PDB entry 2OTJ | X-ray diffraction, 2.90 A resolution | chains 0 and 1 of the 31 polymer chains in the assembly

== Chain 0 ==
Molecule: 23S ribosomal RNA
Source organism: Haloarcula marismortui
Sequence (2922 nucleotides; each row starts with the number of its first residue):
     2 UUGGCUACUA UGCCAGCUGG UGGAUUGCUC GGCUCAGGCG CUGAUGAAGG ACGUGCCAAG
    62 CUGCGAUAAG CCAUGGGGAG CCGCACGGAG GCGAAGAACC AUGGAUUUCC GAAUGAGAAU
   122 CUCUCUAACA AUUGCUUCGC GCAAUGAGGA ACCCCGAGAA CUGAAACAUC UCAGUAUCGG
   182 GAGGAACAGA AAACGCAAUG UGAUGUCGUU AGUAACCGCG AGUGAACGCG AUACAGCCCA
   242 AACCGAAGCC CUCACGGGCA AUGUGGUGUC AGGGCUACCU CUCAUCAGCC GACCGUCUCG
   302 ACGAAGUCUC UUGGAACAGA GCGUGAUACA GGGUGACAAC CCCGUACUCG AGACCAGUAC
   362 GACGUGCGGU AGUGCCAGAG UAGCGGGGGU UGGAUAUCCC UCGCGAAUAA CGCAGGCAUC
   422 GACUGCGAAG GCUAAACACA ACCUGAGACC GAUAGUGAAC AAGUAGUGUG AACGAACGCU
   482 GCAAAGUACC CUCAGAAGGG AGGCGAAAUA GAGCAUGAAA UCAGUUGGCG AUCGAGCGAC
   542 AGGGCAUACA AGGUCCCUCG ACGAAUGACC GACGCGCGAG CGUCCAGUAA GACUCACGGG
   602 AAGCCGAUGU UCUGUCGUAC GUUUUGAAAA ACGAGCCAGG GAGUGUGUCU GCAUGGCAAG
   662 UCUAACCGGA GUAUCCGGGG AGGCACAGGG AAACCGACAU GGCCGCAGGG CUUUGCCCGA
   722 GGGCCGCCGU CUUCAAGGGC GGGGAGCCAU GUGGACACGA CCCGAAUCCG GACGAUCUAC
   782 GCAUGGACAA GAUGAAGCGU GCCGAAAGGC ACGUGGAAGU CUGUUAGAGU UGGUGUCCUA
   842 CAAUACCCUC UCGUGAUCUA UGUGUAGGGG UGAAAGGCCC AUCGAGUCCG GCAACAGCUG
   902 GUUCCAAUCG AAACAUGUCG AAGCAUGACC UCCGCCGAGG UAGUCUGUGA GGUAGAGCGA
   962 CCGAUUGGUG UGUCCGCCUC CGAGAGGAGU CGGCACACCU GUCAAACUCC AAACUUACAG
  1022 ACGCCGUUUG ACGCGGGGAU UCCGGUGCGC GGGGUAAGCC UGUGUACCAG GAGGGGAACA
  1082 ACCCAGAGAU AGGUUAAGGU CCCCAAGUGU GGAUUAAGUG UAAUCCUCUG AAGGUGGUCU
  1142 CGAGCCCUAG ACAGCCGGGA GGUGAGCUUA GAAGCAGCUA CCCUCUAAGA AAAGCGUAAC
  1202 AGCUUACCGG CCGAGGUUUG AGGCGCCCAA AAUGAUCGGG ACUCAAAUCC ACCACCGAGA
  1262 CCUGUCCGUA CCACUCAUAC UGGUAAUCGA GUAGAUUGGC GCUCUAAUUG GAUGGAAGUA
  1322 GGGGUGAAAA CUCCUAUGGA CCGAUUAGUG ACGAAAAUCC UGGCCAUAGU AGCAGCGAUA
  1382 GUCGGGUGAG AACCCCGACG GCCUAAUGGA UAAGGGUUCC UCAGCACUGC UGAUCAGCUG
  1442 AGGGUUAGCC GGUCCUAAGU CAUACCGCAA CUCGACUAUG ACGAAAUGGG AAACGGGUUA
  1502 AUAUUCCCGU GCCACUAUGC AGUGAAAGUU GACGCCCUGG GGUCGAUCAC GCUGGGCAUU
  1562 CGCCCAGUCG AACCGUCCAA CUCCGUGGAA GCCGUAAUGG CAGGAAGCGG ACGAACGGCG
  1622 GCAUAGGGAA ACGUGAUUCA ACCUGGGGCC CAUGAAAAGA CGAGCAUAGU GUCCGUACCG
  1682 AGAACCGACA CAGGUGUCCA UGGCGGCGAA AGCCAAGGCC UGUCGGGAGC AACCAACGUU
  1742 AGGGAAUUCG GCAAGUUAGU CCCGUACCUU CGGAAGAAGG GAUGCCUGCU CCGGAACGGA
  1802 GCAGGUCGCA GUGACUCGGA AGCUCGGACU GUCUAGUAAC AACAUAGGUG ACCGCAAAUC
  1862 CGCAAGGACU CGUACGGUCA CUGAAUCCUG CCCAGUGCAG GUAUCUGAAC ACCUCGUACA
  1922 AGAGGACGAA GGACCUGUCA ACGGCGGGGG UAACUAUGAC CCUCUUAAGG UAGCGUAGUA
  1982 CCUUGCCGCA UCAGUAGCGG CUUGCAUGAA UGGAUUAACC AGAGCUUCAC UGUCCCAACG
  2042 UUGGGCCCGG UGAACUGUAC AUUCCAGUGC GGAGUCUGGA GACACCCAGG GGGAAGCGAA
  2102 GACCCUAUGG AGCUUUACUG CAGGCUGUCG CUGAGACGUG GUCGCCGAUG UGCAGCAUAG
  2162 GUAGGAGACA CUACACAGGU ACCCGCGCUA GCGGGCCACC GAGUCAACAG UGAAAUACUA
  2222 CCCGUCGGUG ACUGCGACUC UCACUCCGGG AGGAGGACAC CGAUAGCCGG GCAGUUUGAC
  2282 UGGGGCGGUA CGCGCUCGAA AAGAUAUCGA GCGCGCCCUA UGGCUAUCUC AGCCGGGACA
  2342 GAGACCCGGC GAAGAGUGCA AGAGCAAAAG AUAGCUUGAC AGUGUUCUUC CCAACGAGGA
  2402 ACGCUGACGC GAAAGCGUGG UCUAGCGAAC CAAUUAGCCU GCUUGAUGCG GGCAAUUGAU
  2462 GACAGAAAAG CUACCCUAGG GAUAACAGAG UCGUCACUCG CAAGAGCACA UAUCGACCGA
  2522 GUGGCUUGCU ACCUCGAUGU CGGUUCCCUC CAUCCUGCCC GUGCAGAAGC GGGCAAGGGU
  2582 GAGGUUGUUC GCCUAUUAAA GGAGGUCGUG AGCUGGGUUU AGACCGUCGU GAGACAGGUC
  2642 GGCUGCUAUC UACUGGGUGU GUAAUGGUGU CUGACAAGAA CGACCGUAUA GUACGAGAGG
  2702 AACUACGGUU GGUGGCCACU GGUGUACCGG UUGUUCGAGA GAGCACGUGC CGGGUAGCCA
  2762 CGCCACACGG GGUAAGAGCU GAACGCAUCU AAGCUCGAAA CCCACUUGGA AAAGAGACAC
  2822 CGCCGAGGUC CCGCGUACAA GACGCGGUCG AUAGACUCGG GGUGUGCGCG UCGAGGUAAC
  2882 GAGACGUUAA GCCCACGAGC ACUAACAGAC CAAAGCCAUC AU
Not modelled in the structure: 2-9, 126-127, 715, 971-998, 1560, 1952-1963, 2137-2236, 2339-2343, 2665-2666, 2915-2923
Differences from the reference sequence: conflict C560 (U3155 in 3377779); modified residue (628, 2587-2588, 2619, 2621)
Modified positions: 1MA (6-hydro-1-methyladenosine-5'-monophosphate) at position 628, OMU (o2'-methyluridine 5'-monophosphate) at position 2587, OMG (o2'-methylguanosine-5'-monophosphate) at position 2588, UR3 (3-methyluridine-5'-monophoshate) at position 2619, PSU (pseudouridine-5'-monophosphate) at position 2621
Ion coordination: Mg2+ site 1 near G28 (its only coordinating residue here); Na+ site 1: C40, G41; Na+ site 2: G56, A59, G61; Na+ site 3: G66, U107, U108; Mg2+ site 2 near U115 (its only coordinating residue here); Na+ site 4: C141, G142; Na+ site 5 near U146 (its only coordinating residue here); Mg2+ site 3: C162, U2276; K+ site 1: U163, U172; Mg2+ site 4: A165, A167, C168; Na+ site 6: A165, A166, A167; Mg2+ site 5 near A166 (its only coordinating residue here); 64 more Na+ sites not listed; 78 more Mg2+ sites not listed; 1 more K+ sites not listed
Ligand contacts: 13-deoxytedanolide (13T): A2430, C2431, C2432, G2459, A2460
From the paper describing this entry:
  - binding site for 13-deoxytedanolide: C2431, G2459, A2460

== Chain 1 ==
Name: 50S ribosomal protein L37e
Source organism: Haloarcula marismortui
Reference sequence: P32410 (RL37_HALMA); residues 0-56 here correspond to UniProt positions 1-57 (UniProt number = residue number + 1)
Amino-acid sequence (57 residues; row label = number of the first residue in the row; numbering starts at 0):
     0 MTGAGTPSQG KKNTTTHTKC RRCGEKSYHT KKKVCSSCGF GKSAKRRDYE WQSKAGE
Not modelled in the structure: 0

== Interface between chain 0 and chain 1 ==
Pairs across the interface - 116 pairs, chain 0 then chain 1:
  A49(0) with Arg45(1), base contact
  G50(0) with Arg21(1), hydrogen bond to the base; Arg45(1), sugar contact
  G51(0) with Cys22(1), sugar contact; Gly23(1), hydrogen bond to the sugar
  C111(0) with Arg20(1), hydrogen bond to the sugar
  G112(0) with Arg20(1), salt bridge to the phosphate; Arg21(1), sugar contact
  A113(0) with Arg21(1), salt bridge to the phosphate; Phe39(1), phosphate contact; Ala43(1), phosphate contact
  A119(0) with Arg20(1), base contact
  A120(0) with Thr17(1), base contact; Lys18(1), hydrogen bond to the sugar; Arg20(1), salt bridge to the phosphate; Tyr27(1), hydrogen bond to the phosphate; Thr29(1), hydrogen bond to the base; Lys32(1), salt bridge to the phosphate
  U121(0) with Lys18(1), base contact; Cys19(1), base contact; Arg20(1), sugar contact; Gly23(1), base contact
  A148(0) with Ala43(1), phosphate contact; Lys44(1), salt bridge to the phosphate
  G149(0) with Lys44(1), phosphate contact; Arg45(1), hydrogen bond to the phosphate
  A177(0) with Ala54(1), phosphate contact
  U178(0) with Glu49(1), phosphate contact; Trp50(1), phosphate contact; Ala54(1), phosphate contact
  C179(0) with Tyr48(1), phosphate contact; Glu49(1), hydrogen bond to the phosphate
  G182(0) with Lys44(1), salt bridge to the phosphate
  U470(0) with Thr15(1), sugar contact; His16(1), sugar contact; Lys25(1), hydrogen bond to the phosphate
  G471(0) with His16(1), hydrogen bond to the sugar; Lys25(1), salt bridge to the phosphate; Ser26(1), hydrogen bond to the phosphate; Ser35(1), hydrogen bond to the sugar
  A472(0) with Ser26(1), hydrogen bond to the phosphate; Ser35(1), sugar contact; Ser36(1), phosphate contact; Arg46(1), hydrogen bond to the sugar; Trp50(1), sugar contact
  A473(0) with Arg46(1), salt bridge to the phosphate; Gln51(1), hydrogen bond to the phosphate
  G771(0) with Trp50(1), base contact
  G772(0) with Tyr48(1), sugar contact; Trp50(1), hydrogen bond to the sugar
  A773(0) with Arg46(1), hydrogen bond to the sugar; Tyr48(1), hydrogen bond to the phosphate; Trp50(1), sugar contact
  C774(0) with Ser35(1), phosphate contact; Arg46(1), salt bridge to the phosphate
  G775(0) with His16(1), salt bridge to the phosphate; Lys31(1), sugar contact; Ser35(1), phosphate contact
  A776(0) with His28(1), salt bridge to the phosphate; Lys31(1), salt bridge to the phosphate
  U777(0) with Lys11(1), base contact; Asn12(1), hydrogen bond to the base; Thr13(1), hydrogen bond to the base; Thr15(1), base contact
  C778(0) with Ser7(1), sugar contact; Lys10(1), phosphate contact; Lys11(1), sugar contact
  U779(0) with Lys10(1), salt bridge to the phosphate
  U845(0) with Gly2(1), sugar contact; Gly4(1), phosphate contact; Thr5(1), hydrogen bond to the phosphate
  A846(0) with Pro6(1), phosphate contact
  U862(0) with Asn12(1), phosphate contact
  G863(0) with Lys30(1), salt bridge to the phosphate
  U864(0) with Lys30(1), salt bridge to the phosphate
  C881(0) with Lys11(1), hydrogen bond to the base
  A882(0) with Ala3(1), sugar contact; Gly4(1), sugar contact; Thr5(1), base contact
  C890(0) with Trp50(1), hydrogen bond to the sugar
  G891(0) with Trp50(1), sugar contact; Ser52(1), sugar contact; Lys53(1), salt bridge to the phosphate; Ala54(1), phosphate contact
  G892(0) with Lys53(1), salt bridge to the phosphate; Ala54(1), hydrogen bond to the phosphate
  C893(0) with Lys53(1), hydrogen bond to the phosphate
  A894(0) with Lys53(1), salt bridge to the phosphate
  A1414(0) with Asn12(1), hydrogen bond to the base
  G1415(0) with Asn12(1), sugar contact; Thr14(1), hydrogen bond to the phosphate
  U1473(0) with Lys41(1), hydrogen bond to the base; Ser42(1), hydrogen bond to the sugar; Lys44(1), base contact
  C1474(0) with Lys41(1), phosphate contact
  C1687(0) with Gln8(1), hydrogen bond to the sugar; Gly9(1), hydrogen bond to the base; Lys11(1), sugar contact
  G1688(0) with Thr5(1), sugar contact; Gln8(1), sugar contact
  G1694(0) with Thr5(1), hydrogen bond to the base; Pro6(1), sugar contact; Gly9(1), base contact
  G1695(0) with Pro6(1), hydrogen bond to the sugar; Gly9(1), hydrogen bond to the base; Lys10(1), sugar contact
  U1696(0) with Gly9(1), sugar contact; Lys10(1), sugar contact
  A1836(0) with Thr1(1), hydrogen bond to the sugar; Gly2(1), sugar contact; Ala3(1), hydrogen bond to the sugar; Ser7(1), base contact
  G1837(0) with Thr1(1), hydrogen bond to the phosphate; Gly2(1), base contact; Ala3(1), hydrogen bond to the base; Gly4(1), hydrogen bond to the base
Other interface residues (no listed pair), chain 0 (60 interface residues in all): A52, A114, A152, G181, A843, A844, U883, A1413, A1463
Other interface residues (no listed pair), chain 1 (49 interface residues in all): Gly40, Glu56

== Summary ==
Chain 0 and chain 1 form an interface of 60 and 49 residues respectively, with 39 hydrogen bonds and 18 salt
bridges. Polar pairs include G50(0)-Arg21(1), A120(0)-Thr29(1) and U777(0)-Asn12(1). Chain 0 binds
13-deoxytedanolide. The Na+ site 1 is built by C40(0) and G41(0). The paper reports a binding site for
13-deoxytedanolide at C2431(0), G2459(0) and A2460(0).
Chain 0 is 23S ribosomal RNA and chain 1 is 50S ribosomal protein L37e, both from Haloarcula marismortui; the
structure, 13-deoxytedanolide bound to the large subunit of Haloarcula marismortui, was determined by X-ray
diffraction together with 2OTL from the same study.
